7LBQ - chains A and E; structure by X-ray diffraction, 2.69 A resolution.

Chain A:
Molecule: Baculoviral IAP repeat-containing protein 5
From: Homo sapiens
UniProt: O15392 (BIRC5_HUMAN); numbering as in UniProt (aligned over 1-142)
Chain sequence (146 residues; row label = number of the first residue in the row; numbers below 1 keep their minus sign (Gly-3 is residue -3)):
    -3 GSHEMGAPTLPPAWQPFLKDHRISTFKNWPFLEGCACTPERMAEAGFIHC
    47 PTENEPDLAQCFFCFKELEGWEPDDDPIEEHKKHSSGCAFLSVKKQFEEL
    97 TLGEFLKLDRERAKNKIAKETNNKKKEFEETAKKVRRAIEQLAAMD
Disordered / not traced: -3 to 7, 142
Differences from the reference sequence: expression tag (-3 to 0)
Bound ions: Zn2+: Cys57, Cys60, His77, Cys84
Swiss-Prot annotation at these positions:
  - binding site (Zn(2+)): Cys57, Cys60, His77, Cys84
  - site: Glu126 (Interaction with FBXL7)
  - modified residue: Ser20 (Phosphoserine), Lys23 (N6-acetyllysine), Thr34 (Phosphothreonine), Thr48 (Phosphothreonine), Lys90 (N6-acetyllysine), Lys110 (N6-acetyllysine), Lys112 (N6-acetyllysine), Lys115 (N6-acetyllysine), Thr117 (Phosphothreonine), Lys121 (N6-acetyllysine), Lys129 (N6-acetyllysine)

Chain E:
Molecule: histone H3 T3phK4me2 peptide
UniProt: P68431 (H31_HUMAN); residues 1-12 here correspond to UniProt positions 2-13 (UniProt number = residue number + 1)
Chain sequence (12 residues; numbered 1 to 12; the number before each row is that of its first residue):
     1 ARTKQTARKSTG
Disordered / not traced: 5-12
Modified positions: Thr3 (phosphothreonine; TPO); Lys4 (N-dimethyl-lysine; MLY)
Swiss-Prot annotation at these positions:
  - modified residue: Arg2 (Asymmetric dimethylarginine), Thr3 (Phosphothreonine), Lys4 (Allysine), Gln5 (5-glutamyl dopamine), Thr6 (Phosphothreonine), Arg8 (Citrulline), Lys9 (N6,N6,N6-trimethyllysine), Ser10 (ADP-ribosylserine), Thr11 (Phosphothreonine)
Reported in the primary citation:
  - post-translational modification sites: Thr3 (citing earlier work)

How chain A and chain E interact:
Contacting residue pairs - 15 pairs, chain A then chain E:
  Glu51(A) - Lys4(E)
  Leu54(A) - Lys4(E)
  Lys62(A) - Thr3(E)
  Glu63(A) - Thr3(E)
  Glu63(A) - Lys4(E)  hydrogen bond (backbone-backbone)
  Leu64(A) - Arg2(E)
  Leu64(A) - Thr3(E)
  Glu65(A) - Ala1(E)
  Glu65(A) - Arg2(E)  hydrogen bond (backbone-backbone)
  Gly66(A) - Ala1(E)
  Trp67(A) - Ala1(E)  hydrophobic
  Asp71(A) - Ala1(E)  hydrogen bond (side chain-backbone)
  Glu76(A) - Ala1(E)  hydrogen bond (side chain-backbone)
  His80(A) - Ala1(E)  hydrogen bond (side chain-backbone)
  His80(A) - Thr3(E)

Summary:
11 residues of chain A face 4 of chain E across their interface, with 5 hydrogen bonds. Polar contacts include
Asp71(A)-Ala1(E), Glu76(A)-Ala1(E) and His80(A)-Ala1(E). The Zn2+ site is built by Cys57(A), Cys60(A),
His77(A) and Cys84(A). Curated annotation (UniProt) lists 4 Zn2+-binding residues on chain A. The paper
reports a modification site at Thr3(E).
Here chain A is Baculoviral IAP repeat-containing protein 5 (Homo sapiens) and chain E is histone H3 T3phK4me2
peptide. Entry 7LBQ (Crystal structure of human Survivin bound to histone H3 T3phK4me2 peptide) was determined
by X-ray diffraction, deposited together with 7LBK, 7LBO and 7LBP.
